PDB entry 9MRL | electron microscopy, 4.17 A resolution (low resolution: residue-level contacts below are approximate; hydrogen-bond / salt-bridge calls are withheld) | chains B and E of the 8 polymer chains in the assembly

Chain B:
Protein: Isoform Flip of Glutamate receptor 2
Source organism: Rattus norvegicus
Reference sequence: P19491 (GRIA2_RAT), isoform P19491-2; residues 391-820 here correspond to UniProt positions 412-841 (UniProt number = residue number + 21)
Amino-acid sequence (415 residues; each row starts with the number of its first residue; note: 15 numbers in that range are skipped by the numbering (no residue carries them; nothing is unmodelled there)):
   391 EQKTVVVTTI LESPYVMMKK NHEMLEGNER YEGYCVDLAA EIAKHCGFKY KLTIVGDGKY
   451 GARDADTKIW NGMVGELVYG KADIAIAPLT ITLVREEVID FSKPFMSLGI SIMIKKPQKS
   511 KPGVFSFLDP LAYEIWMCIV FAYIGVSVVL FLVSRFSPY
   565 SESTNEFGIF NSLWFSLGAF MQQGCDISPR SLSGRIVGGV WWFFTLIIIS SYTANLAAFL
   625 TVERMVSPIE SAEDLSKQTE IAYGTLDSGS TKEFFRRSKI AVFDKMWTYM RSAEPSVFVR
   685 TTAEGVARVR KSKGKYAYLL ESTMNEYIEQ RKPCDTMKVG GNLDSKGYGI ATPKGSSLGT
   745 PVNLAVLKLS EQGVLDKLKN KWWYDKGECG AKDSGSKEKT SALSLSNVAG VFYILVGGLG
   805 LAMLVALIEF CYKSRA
Unresolved in the structure: 820
Sequence notes: conflict Gln392 (Asn413 in P19491)
UniProt features mapped onto this chain:
  - binding site (L-glutamate): Pro478, Thr480, Arg485, Ser654, Thr655, Glu705
  - site: Arg453 (Interaction with the cone snail toxin Con-ikot-ikot), Ile633 (Crucial to convey clamshell closure to channel opening), Arg660 (Interaction with the cone snail toxin Con-ikot-ikot), Lys752 (Interaction with the cone snail toxin Con-ikot-ikot)
  - modified residue (Phosphoserine): Ser662, Ser696
  - lipidation (S-palmitoyl cysteine): Cys589, Cys815
Disulfide bonds: Cys718-Cys773
Ligand contacts: glutamic acid (GLU): Tyr450, Pro478, Leu479, Thr480, Arg485, Ser652, Gly653, Ser654, Thr655, Lys656, Glu705, Tyr732

Chain E:
Protein: TARPgamma2
Source organism: Mus musculus
Amino-acid sequence (172 residues; each row starts with the number of its first residue; note: 33 numbers in that range are skipped by the numbering (no residue carries them; nothing is unmodelled there)):
     5 RGVQMLLTTV GAFAAFSLMT IAVGTDYWLY SRGVCK
    55 EVMTHSGLWR TCCLEGNFKG LCKQIDHF
    93 AEYFLRAVRA SSIFPILSVI LLFMGGLCIA ASEFYKTRHN IILSAGIFFV SAGLSNIIGI
   153 IVYISANAG
   171 NSYSYGWSFY FGALSFIIAE MVGVLAVHMF IDRHKQLTG
Disulfide bonds: Cys39-Cys67, Cys66-Cys76

How chain B and chain E interact:
Residue-residue contacts - 7 pairs, chain B then chain E:
  Lys511(B) - Ser157(E)
  Leu789(B) - Ile156(E)
  Ser790(B) - Ser157(E)
  Tyr797(B) - Ile153(E)
  Val800(B) - Ile150(E)
  Met807(B) - Val142(E)
  Met807(B) - Leu146(E)
Other interface residues (no listed pair), chain B (8 interface residues in all): Phe796, Leu811
Other interface residues (no listed pair), chain E (9 interface residues in all): Ile139, Val154, Gly161

Overview:
Chain B and chain E form an interface of 8 and 9 residues respectively. Ligands of chain B: glutamic acid.
From UniProt: 6 L-glutamate-binding residues on chain B.
Here chain B is Isoform Flip of Glutamate receptor 2 (Rattus norvegicus) and chain E is TARPgamma2 (Mus
musculus). Entry 9MRL (Desensitized state 1 of the GluA2-gamma2 complex prepared at 37 degrees C) was
determined by electron microscopy, deposited together with 9DHP, 9DHQ, 9DHR, 9DHS, 9DHT, 9MRK, 9MRM and 9MRN.
